4UQG - chains A and B of the 3 polymer chains in the assembly; structure by X-ray diffraction, 2.00 A resolution.

Chain A:
Molecule: DNA polymerase
From: Geobacillus stearothermophilus
Notes: EC 2.7.7.7; fragment: polymerase domain, residues 2-580
UniProtKB: E1C9K5 (E1C9K5_GEOSE); residues 298-876 here correspond to UniProt positions 2-580 (UniProt number = residue number - 296)
Amino-acid sequence (579 residues; numbered 298 to 876; the number before each row is that of its first residue):
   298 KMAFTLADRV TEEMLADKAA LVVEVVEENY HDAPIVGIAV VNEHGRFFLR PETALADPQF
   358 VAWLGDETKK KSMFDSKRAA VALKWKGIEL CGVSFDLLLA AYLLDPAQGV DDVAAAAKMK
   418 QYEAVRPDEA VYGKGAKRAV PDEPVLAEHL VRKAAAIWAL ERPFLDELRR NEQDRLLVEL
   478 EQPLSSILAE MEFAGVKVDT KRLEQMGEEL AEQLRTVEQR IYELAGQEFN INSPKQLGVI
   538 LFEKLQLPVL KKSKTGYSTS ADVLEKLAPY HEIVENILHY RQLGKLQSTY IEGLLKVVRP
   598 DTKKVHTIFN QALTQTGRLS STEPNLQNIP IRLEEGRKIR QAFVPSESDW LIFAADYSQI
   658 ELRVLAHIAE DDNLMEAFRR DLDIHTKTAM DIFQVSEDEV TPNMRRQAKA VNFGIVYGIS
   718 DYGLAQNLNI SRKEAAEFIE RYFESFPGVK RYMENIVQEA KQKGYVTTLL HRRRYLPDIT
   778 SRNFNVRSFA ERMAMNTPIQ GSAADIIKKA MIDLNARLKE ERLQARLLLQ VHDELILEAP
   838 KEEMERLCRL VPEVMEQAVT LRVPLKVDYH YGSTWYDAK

Chain B:
Molecule: 10-nt DNA strand
Sequence (10 nucleotides; each row starts with the number of its first residue):
    20 GACCXTCCCT
Modified positions: T0T ((1R)-1-{4-[(E)-2-(2-aminophenyl)ethenyl]phenyl}-1,4-anhydro-2-deoxy-5-O-phosphonato-D-erythro-pentitol) at position 24

Chain A / chain B interface:
Contacting residue pairs (24; chain A residue first):
  Ala-433(A) with DG20(B), hydrogen bond to the phosphate
  Ser-555(A) with DT25(B), hydrogen bond to the phosphate
  Thr-556(A) with DT25(B), hydrogen bond to the phosphate
  Ser-557(A) with DT25(B), phosphate contact; DC26(B), phosphate contact
  Ala-558(A) with DC26(B), hydrogen bond to the phosphate
  Arg-578(A) with DT25(B), hydrogen bond to the phosphate; DC26(B), salt bridge to the phosphate
  Lys-582(A) with DC26(B), hydrogen bond to the base; DC27(B), sugar contact
  Tyr-587(A) with DC27(B), sugar contact
  Arg-615(A) with DT29(B), hydrogen bond to the base
  Gln-624(A) with DC28(B), sugar contact
  Asn-625(A) with DC27(B), hydrogen bond to the base; DC28(B), sugar contact
  Ile-626(A) with DC28(B), sugar contact
  Pro-627(A) with DC27(B), phosphate contact; DC28(B), phosphate contact
  Ile-628(A) with DC28(B), hydrogen bond to the phosphate; DT29(B), phosphate contact
  Arg-629(A) with DC28(B), salt bridge to the phosphate
  Val-828(A) with DT29(B), phosphate contact
  His-829(A) with DT29(B), sugar contact
  Asp-830(A) with DT29(B), phosphate contact
Interface residues without a listed pair, chain A (24 interface residues in all): Gly-432, Ser-550, Lys-551, Tyr-554, Gln-579, Tyr-714
Interface residues without a listed pair, chain B (7 interface residues in all): T0T_24

Overview:
Chain A and chain B form an interface of 24 and 7 residues respectively; the contacts include 9 hydrogen bonds
and 2 salt bridges. Polar contacts include Lys-582(A)/DC26(B), Arg-615(A)/DT29(B) and Asn-625(A)/DC27(B).
Chain A is DNA polymerase (Geobacillus stearothermophilus) and chain B is a 10-nt DNA strand; the structure, A
new bio-isosteric base pair based on reversible bonding, was determined by X-ray diffraction.
